Entry 7UJ0 (electron microscopy, 3.26 A resolution); this record covers chains B and S of the 14 polymer chains in the assembly.

== Chain B ==
Protein: ATP-dependent Clp protease ATP-binding subunit ClpA
From: Escherichia coli
UniProt: A0A836NDF2 (A0A836NDF2_ECOLX); residues 1-758 here = UniProt positions 1-758
Amino-acid sequence (758 residues; each row starts with the number of its first residue):
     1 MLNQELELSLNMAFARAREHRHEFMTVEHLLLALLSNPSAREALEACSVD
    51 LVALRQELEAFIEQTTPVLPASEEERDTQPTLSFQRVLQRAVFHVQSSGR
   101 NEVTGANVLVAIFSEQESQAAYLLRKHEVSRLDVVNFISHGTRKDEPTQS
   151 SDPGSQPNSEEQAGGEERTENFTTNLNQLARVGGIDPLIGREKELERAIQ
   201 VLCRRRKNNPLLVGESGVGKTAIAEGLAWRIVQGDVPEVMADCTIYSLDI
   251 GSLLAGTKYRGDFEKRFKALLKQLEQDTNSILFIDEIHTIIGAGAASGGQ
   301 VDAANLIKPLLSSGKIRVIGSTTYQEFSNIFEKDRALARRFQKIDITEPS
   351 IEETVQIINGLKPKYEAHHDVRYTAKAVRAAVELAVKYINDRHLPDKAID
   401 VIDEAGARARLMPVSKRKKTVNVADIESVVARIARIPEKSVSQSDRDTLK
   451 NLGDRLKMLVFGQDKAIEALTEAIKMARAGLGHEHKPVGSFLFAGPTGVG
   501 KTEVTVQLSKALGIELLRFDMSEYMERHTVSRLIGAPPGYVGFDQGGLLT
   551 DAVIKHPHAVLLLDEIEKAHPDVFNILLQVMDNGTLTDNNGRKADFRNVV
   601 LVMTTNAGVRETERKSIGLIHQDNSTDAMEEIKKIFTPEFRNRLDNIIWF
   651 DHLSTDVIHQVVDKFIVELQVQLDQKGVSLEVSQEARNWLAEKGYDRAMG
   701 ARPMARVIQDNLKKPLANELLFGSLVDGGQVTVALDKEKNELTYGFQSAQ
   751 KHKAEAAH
Not modelled in the structure: 1-169, 750-758
Sequence notes: conflict Thr169 (Met in A0A836NDF2)
Bound ions: Mg2+ site 1: Thr221 (together with ATP-gamma-S); Mg2+ site 2: Thr502, Asp564 (together with ATP-gamma-S)
Small-molecule neighbours:
  - ATP-gamma-S (AGS; phosphothiophosphoric acid-adenylate ester), molecule 1: Pro187, Leu188, Ile189, Arg191, Ser216, Gly217, Val218, Gly219, Lys220, Thr221, Ala222, Thr323, Ile357, Leu361, Tyr365, Pro395, Asp396, Ile399
  - ATP-gamma-S (AGS), molecule 2: Leu459, Val460, Phe461, Thr497, Gly498, Val499, Gly500, Lys501, Thr502, Glu503, Glu565, Thr604, Asn606, Leu653, Val661, Lys664, Phe665, Ala701, Arg702

== Chain S ==
Protein: ATP-dependent Clp protease adapter protein ClpS
From: Escherichia coli
UniProt: A0A1X3JJM5 (A0A1X3JJM5_ECOLX); residue numbers follow UniProt; this construct covers 1-106
Amino-acid sequence (106 residues; numbered 1 to 106; the number before each row is that of its first residue):
     1 MGKTNDWLDFDQLAEEKVRDALKPPSMYKVILVNDDYTPMEFVIDVLQKF
    51 FSYDVERATQLMLAVHYQGKAICGVFTAEVAETKVAMVNKYARENEHPLL
   101 CTLEKA
Not modelled in the structure: 1-15, 27-106

== Chain B / chain S interface ==
Pairs across the interface (10):
  Lys258(B) - Lys23(S)
  Lys258(B) - Pro24(S)
  Tyr259(B) - Lys23(S)
  Tyr259(B) - Pro24(S)
  Tyr259(B) - Ser26(S)
  Arg260(B) - Lys23(S)  hydrogen bond (side chain-backbone)
  Arg260(B) - Pro24(S)
  Gly261(B) - Lys23(S)
  Glu264(B) - Lys23(S)  salt bridge
  Ala296(B) - Ala21(S)
Also at the interface, not in a pair above, chain B (7 interface residues in all): Thr257
Also at the interface, not in a pair above, chain S (6 interface residues in all): Leu22, Pro25

== Overview ==
The interface between chain B and chain S involves 7 residues on one side and 6 on the other, with 1 hydrogen
bond and 1 salt bridge. Among the polar pairs are Glu264(B)-Lys23(S) and Arg260(B)-Lys23(S). Bound to chain B:
ATP-gamma-S.
Chain B is ATP-dependent Clp protease ATP-binding subunit ClpA and chain S is ATP-dependent Clp protease
adapter protein ClpS, both from Escherichia coli; the structure, ClpAP complex bound to ClpS N-terminal
extension, class IIIb, was determined by electron microscopy (same publication as 7UIV, 7UIW, 7UIX, 7UIZ and
7UIY).
